9H9K - chains 1 and C of the 11 polymer chains in the assembly; structure by electron microscopy, 3.80 A resolution.

# Chain 1
Molecule: 16S RNA
Source organism: Escherichia coli
Sequence (1541 nucleotides; row label = number of the first residue in the row):
     1 AAAUUGAAGA GUUUGAUCAU GGCUCAGAUU GAACGCUGGC GGCAGGCCUA ACACAUGCAA
    61 GUCGAACGGU AACAGGAAGA AGCUUGCUUC UUUGCUGACG AGUGGCGGAC GGGUGAGUAA
   121 UGUCUGGGAA ACUGCCUGAU GGAGGGGGAU AACUACUGGA AACGGUAGCU AAUACCGCAU
   181 AACGUCGCAA GACCAAAGAG GGGGACCUUC GGGCCUCUUG CCAUCGGAUG UGCCCAGAUG
   241 GGAUUAGCUA GUAGGUGGGG UAACGGCUCA CCUAGGCGAC GAUCCCUAGC UGGUCUGAGA
   301 GGAUGACCAG CCACACUGGA ACUGAGACAC GGUCCAGACU CCUACGGGAG GCAGCAGUGG
   361 GGAAUAUUGC ACAAUGGGCG CAAGCCUGAU GCAGCCAUGC CGCGUGUAUG AAGAAGGCCU
   421 UCGGGUUGUA AAGUACUUUC AGCGGGGAGG AAGGGAGUAA AGUUAAUACC UUUGCUCAUU
   481 GACGUUACCC GCAGAAGAAG CACCGGCUAA CUCCGUGCCA GCAGCCXCGG UAAUACGGAG
   541 GGUGCAAGCG UUAAUCGGAA UUACUGGGCG UAAAGCGCAC GCAGGCGGUU UGUUAAGUCA
   601 GAUGUGAAAU CCCCGGGCUC AACCUGGGAA CUGCAUCUGA UACUGGCAAG CUUGAGUCUC
   661 GUAGAGGGGG GUAGAAUUCC AGGUGUAGCG GUGAAAUGCG UAGAGAUCUG GAGGAAUACC
   721 GGUGGCGAAG GCGGCCCCCU GGACGAAGAC UGACGCUCAG GUGCGAAAGC GUGGGGAGCA
   781 AACAGGAUUA GAUACCCUGG UAGUCCACGC CGUAAACGAU GUCGACUUGG AGGUUGUGCC
   841 CUUGAGGCGU GGCUUCCGGA GCUAACGCGU UAAGUCGACC GCCUGGGGAG UACGGCCGCA
   901 AGGUUAAAAC UCAAAUGAAU UGACGGGGGC CCGCACAAGC GGUGGAGCAU GUGGUUUAAU
   961 UCGAUGXAAC GCGAAGAACC UUACCUGGUC UUGACAUCCA CGGAAGUUUU CAGAGAUGAG
  1021 AAUGUGCCUU CGGGAACCGU GAGACAGGUG CUGCAUGGCU GUCGUCAGCU CGUGUUGUGA
  1081 AAUGUUGGGU UAAGUCCCGC AACGAGCGCA ACCCUUAUCC UUUGUUGCCA GCGGUCCGGC
  1141 CGGGAACUCA AAGGAGACUG CCAGUGAUAA ACUGGAGGAA GGUGGGGAUG ACGUCAAGUC
  1201 AUCAUGGCCC UUACGACCAG GGCUACACAC GUGCUACAAU GGCGCAUACA AAGAGAAGCG
  1261 ACCUCGCGAG AGCAAGCGGA CCUCAUAAAG UGCGUCGUAG UCCGGAUUGG AGUCUGCAAC
  1321 UCGACUCCAU GAAGUCGGAA UCGCUAGUAA UCGUGGAUCA GAAUGCCACG GUGAAUACGU
  1381 UCCCGGCCUU GUACACACCG CCCGUXACAC CAUGGGAGUG GGUUGCAAAA GAAGUAGGUA
  1441 GCUUAACCUU CGGGAGGGCG CUUACCACUU UGUGAUUCAU GACUGGGGUG AAGUCGUAAC
  1501 AAGGUAACCG UAGGGGAACC UGCGGUUGGA UCACCUCCUU A
Not modelled in the structure: 1-930, 1387-1541
Modified / non-standard residues: PSU (pseudouridine-5'-monophosphate) at position 516, G7M (N7-methyl-guanosine-5'-monophosphate) at position 527, 2MG (2N-methylguanosine-5'-monophosphate) at position 966, 5MC (5-methylcytidine-5'-monophosphate) at position 967, 2MG (2N-methylguanosine-5'-monophosphate) at position 1207, 4OC (4n,o2'-methylcytidine-5'-monophosphate) at position 1401, 5MC (5-methylcytidine-5'-monophosphate) at position 1406, UR3 (3-methyluridine-5'-monophoshate) at position 1497, 2MG (2N-methylguanosine-5'-monophosphate) at position 1515, MA6 (6N-dimethyladenosine-5'-monophoshate) at position 1517, MA6 (6N-dimethyladenosine-5'-monophoshate) at position 1518

# Chain C
Protein: Small ribosomal subunit protein uS3
Source organism: Escherichia coli
UniProt: P0A7V3 (RS3_ECOLI); numbering as in UniProt (aligned over 1-233)
Chain sequence (233 residues; numbered 1 to 233; the number before each row is that of its first residue):
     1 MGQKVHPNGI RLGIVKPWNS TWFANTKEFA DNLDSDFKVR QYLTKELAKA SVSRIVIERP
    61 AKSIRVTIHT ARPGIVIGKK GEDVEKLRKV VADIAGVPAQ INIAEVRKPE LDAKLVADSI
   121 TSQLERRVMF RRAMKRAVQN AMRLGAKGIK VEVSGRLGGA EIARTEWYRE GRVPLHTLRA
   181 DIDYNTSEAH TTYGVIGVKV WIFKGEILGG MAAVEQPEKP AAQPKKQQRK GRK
Not modelled in the structure: 1, 213-233
UniProt features mapped onto this chain:
  - mutagenesis: Arg131 to Lys135 (Decreases mRNA unwinding ability of the ribosome)

# Interface between chain 1 and chain C
Pairs across the interface (50):
  A1055(1) with Arg156(C), hydrogen bond to the sugar; Glu161(C), hydrogen bond to the sugar; Gly194(C), base contact
  U1056(1) with Ile162(C), phosphate contact; Ala163(C), hydrogen bond to the phosphate; Val195(C), hydrogen bond to the sugar
  G1057(1) with Ser154(C), sugar contact; Gly155(C), sugar contact; Val195(C), sugar contact; Gly197(C), phosphate contact
  G1058(1) with Lys199(C), salt bridge to the phosphate
  C1059(1) with Lys199(C), salt bridge to the phosphate
  U1060(1) with Gln3(C), phosphate contact
  G1061(1) with Gln3(C), hydrogen bond to the phosphate
  G1106(1) with Arg169(C), hydrogen bond to the sugar; Arg172(C), phosphate contact
  C1107(1) with Arg169(C), hydrogen bond to the sugar; Arg172(C), salt bridge to the phosphate; Val173(C), hydrogen bond to the phosphate; Pro174(C), phosphate contact
  G1108(1) with Leu175(C), phosphate contact; His176(C), salt bridge to the phosphate
  C1109(1) with His176(C), salt bridge to the phosphate
  A1111(1) with His176(C), base contact; Thr177(C), hydrogen bond to the base
  C1112(1) with Thr177(C), base contact; Leu178(C), hydrogen bond to the base; Arg179(C), hydrogen bond to the base
  C1113(1) with Leu178(C), sugar contact
  U1189(1) with Val5(C), phosphate contact; His176(C), sugar contact
  G1190(1) with Gly2(C), sugar contact; Gln3(C), sugar contact; Lys4(C), phosphate contact; Val5(C), hydrogen bond to the phosphate; His176(C), sugar contact
  A1191(1) with Gly2(C), hydrogen bond to the phosphate; Lys4(C), salt bridge to the phosphate; His176(C), sugar contact
  C1192(1) with Gly2(C), phosphate contact; Lys4(C), salt bridge to the phosphate
  G1193(1) with Gly2(C), hydrogen bond to the base; Trp167(C), hydrogen bond to the phosphate
  U1205(1) with Val195(C), sugar contact
  G1206(1) with Thr192(C), phosphate contact; Tyr193(C), sugar contact; Gly194(C), hydrogen bond to the sugar
  2MG_1207(1) with Thr192(C), phosphate contact; Tyr193(C), sugar contact
  G1278(1) with Lys27(C), hydrogen bond to the base
Interface residues without a listed pair, chain 1 (29 interface residues in all): U1062, C1063, A1110, A1188, A1204, A1256
Interface residues without a listed pair, chain C (30 interface residues in all): Ile10, Gly171, Ile196

# Summary
The interface between chain 1 and chain C involves 29 residues on one side and 30 on the other, with 17
hydrogen bonds and 7 salt bridges. Polar contacts include A1111(1)-Thr177(C), C1112(1)-Leu178(C) and
C1112(1)-Arg179(C). UniProt lists 5 mutagenesis sites on chain C.
Here chain 1 is 16S RNA and chain C is Small ribosomal subunit protein uS3, both from Escherichia coli. Entry
9H9K (Complex 3 (HEAD) 30S-tRNA-GE81112) was determined by electron microscopy, deposited together with 9H8G,
9H9H, 9H9I, 9H9J, 9H9L, 9H9M and 9H9N.
